Entry 7CGE (electron microscopy, 2.90 A resolution); this record covers chains A and H of the 12 polymer chains in the assembly.

[Chain A]
Molecule: Lipid asymmetry maintenance ABC transporter permease subunit MlaE
Organism: Escherichia coli (strain K12)
Reference sequence: A0A4S5B3V0 (A0A4S5B3V0_ECOLI); numbering as in UniProt (aligned over 1-260)
Amino-acid sequence (260 residues; numbered 1 to 260; the number before each row is that of its first residue):
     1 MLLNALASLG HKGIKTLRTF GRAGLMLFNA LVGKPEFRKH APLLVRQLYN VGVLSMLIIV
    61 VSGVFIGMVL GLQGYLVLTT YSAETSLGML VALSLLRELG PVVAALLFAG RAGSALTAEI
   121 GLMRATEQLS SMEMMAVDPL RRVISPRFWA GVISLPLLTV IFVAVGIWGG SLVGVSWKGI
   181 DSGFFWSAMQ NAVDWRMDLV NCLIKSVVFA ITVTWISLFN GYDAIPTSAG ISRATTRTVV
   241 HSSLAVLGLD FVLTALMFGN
Disordered / not traced: 1-2, 260
Small-molecule neighbours:
  - phosphatidylglycerol (PGW; (1R)-2-{[(S)-{[(2S)-2,3-dihydroxypropyl]oxy}(hydroxy)phosphoryl]oxy}-1-[(hexadecanoyloxy)methyl]ethyl (9Z)-octadec-9-enoate), molecule 1: Lys-12, Lys-15, Thr-16, Thr-19, Phe-20, Ala-23, Val-208, Ile-211, Thr-212, Trp-215, Ile-216, Phe-219, Arg-237, His-241
  - phosphatidylglycerol (PGW), molecule 2: Leu-27, Leu-31, Phe-148, Trp-149, Val-152, Trp-195, Arg-196, Val-200, Ile-204, Val-207, Val-208, Ile-211
  - phosphatidylglycerol (PGW), molecule 3: Tyr-49, Val-53, Leu-54, Met-56, Leu-57, Val-60, Val-61, Val-64
  - phosphatidylglycerol (PGW), molecule 4: Leu-57, Val-61, Phe-65
  - phosphatidylglycerol (PGW), molecule 5: Ile-66, Val-69, Leu-70, Gln-73, Leu-76, Val-77, Tyr-81, Leu-99, Val-103
  - phosphatidylglycerol (PGW), molecule 6: Leu-78, Tyr-81, Ala-83, Met-89, Leu-90, Leu-93, Ser-94, Arg-97, Glu-98, Leu-99, Val-102, Asp-250
  - phosphatidylglycerol (PGW), molecule 7: Leu-96, Pro-156, Leu-157, Val-160, Trp-195, Leu-199, Val-200, Cys-202, Leu-203
  - phosphatidylglycerol (PGW), molecule 8: Ile-216, Arg-237, His-241, Leu-244, Ala-245, Gly-248, Leu-249, Phe-251, Val-252, Leu-253
What the authors report for this chain:
  - mutagenesis - I14N, R97E, L99N, R237E/H241E: decreased growth in response to SDS/EDTA
  - binding site for phosphatidylglycerol: Ile-66, Leu-70, Val-77, Leu-78, Met-89, Arg-97, Leu-99, Arg-196

[Chain H]
Molecule: Outer membrane lipid asymmetry maintenance protein MlaD
Organism: Escherichia coli (strain K12)
Reference sequence: A0A6D2XU65 (A0A6D2XU65_ECOLI); residues 1-183 here = UniProt positions 1-183
Amino-acid sequence (183 residues; row label = number of the first residue in the row):
     1 MQTKKNEIWV GIFLLAALLA ALFVCLKAAN VTSIRTEPTY TLYATFDNIG GLKARSPVSI
    61 GGVVVGRVAD ITLDPKTYLP RVTLEIEQRY NHIPDTSSLS IRTSGLLGEQ YLALNVGFED
   121 PELGTAILKD GDTIQDTKSA MVLEDLIGQF LYGSKGDDNK NSGDAPAAAP GNNETTEPVG
   181 TTK
Disordered / not traced: 1-3, 31-35, 153-183
Small-molecule neighbours:
  - phosphatidylglycerol (PGW; (1R)-2-{[(S)-{[(2S)-2,3-dihydroxypropyl]oxy}(hydroxy)phosphoryl]oxy}-1-[(hexadecanoyloxy)methyl]ethyl (9Z)-octadec-9-enoate), molecule 1: Leu-15, Leu-18, Leu-19
  - phosphatidylglycerol (PGW), molecule 2: Leu-18, Ala-21, Leu-22, Cys-25, Leu-26
What the authors report for this chain:
  - binding site for phosphatidylglycerol: Arg-55, Arg-67, Leu-106, Leu-107

[How chain A and chain H interact]
Residue-residue contacts - 15 pairs, chain A then chain H:
  Leu-17(A) with Glu-7(H); Gly-11(H); Ile-12(H), hydrophobic; Leu-15(H), hydrophobic
  Arg-18(A) with Lys-4(H); Glu-7(H), salt bridge
  Phe-20(A) with Leu-14(H)
  Gly-21(A) with Glu-7(H); Val-10(H); Gly-11(H)
  Arg-22(A) with Glu-7(H), salt bridge
  Ala-255(A) with Ala-29(H)
  Leu-256(A) with Cys-25(H); Ala-28(H); Ala-29(H), hydrophobic
Also at the interface, not in a pair above, chain A (11 interface residues in all): Gly-24, Leu-25, Trp-215, Val-252
Also at the interface, not in a pair above, chain H (11 interface residues in all): Ile-8

[Summary]
The chain A/chain H interface involves 11 residues from each chain, with 2 salt bridges. Among the polar pairs
are Arg-18(A)/Glu-7(H) and Arg-22(A)/Glu-7(H). The paper reports a binding site for phosphatidylglycerol at
Ile-66(A), Leu-70(A) and Arg-55(H) among others; I14N, R97E and L99N of chain A, among others, reduce growth
in response to SDS/EDTA.
Chain A is Lipid asymmetry maintenance ABC transporter permease subunit MlaE and chain H is Outer membrane
lipid asymmetry maintenance protein MlaD, both from Escherichia coli (strain K12); the structure, The overall
structure of nucleotide free MlaFEDB complex, was determined by electron microscopy together with 7CGN and
7CH0 from the same study.
